PDB entry 5B5O | X-ray diffraction, 1.20 A resolution | chain A

Chain A:
Molecule: Collagenase 3
Source organism: Homo sapiens
Notes: EC 3.4.24.-; fragment: catalytic domain, residues 103-274
UniProt: P45452 (MMP13_HUMAN); residues 103-274 here = UniProt positions 103-274
Amino-acid sequence (172 residues; row label = number of the first residue in the row):
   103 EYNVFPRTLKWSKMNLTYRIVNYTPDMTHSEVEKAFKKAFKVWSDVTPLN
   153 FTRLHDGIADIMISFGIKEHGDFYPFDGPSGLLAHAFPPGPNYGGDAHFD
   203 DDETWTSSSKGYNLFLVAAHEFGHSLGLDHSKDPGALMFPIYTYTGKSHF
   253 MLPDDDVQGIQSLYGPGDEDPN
Unresolved in the structure: 103, 249-251, 274
Metal / ion sites: Na+: Asp-128, Asp-203, Glu-205; Ca2+ site 1: Asp-162, Asn-194, Gly-196, Asp-198; Zn2+ site 1: His-172, Asp-174, His-187, His-200; Ca2+ site 2: Asp-179, Gly-180, Ser-182, Leu-184, Asp-202, Glu-205; Zn2+ site 2: His-222, His-226, His-232 (together with N-phenyl-4-)
Small-molecule neighbours: N-phenyl-4- (WMM; N-phenyl-4-[(4H-1,2,4-triazol-3-ylsulfanyl)methyl]-1,3-thiazol-2-amine): Leu-185, Ala-186, His-187, Leu-218, Val-219, His-222, Glu-223, His-226, His-232, Ala-238, Leu-239, Phe-241, Pro-242, Ile-243, Tyr-244, Thr-245
Swiss-Prot annotation at these positions:
  - active site: Glu-223
  - binding site (Ca(2+)): Asp-128, Asp-162, Asp-179, Gly-180, Ser-182, Leu-184, Asn-194, Gly-196, Asp-198, Asp-202, Asp-203, Glu-205
  - binding site (Zn(2+)): His-172, Asp-174, His-187, His-200, His-222, His-226, His-232, Met-240
  - glycosylation (N-linked (GlcNAc...) asparagine): Asn-117, Asn-152
  - natural variant: Trp-207 (W207G: In MDST), His-232 (H232N: In MANDP1)
  - mutagenesis: Glu-223 (E223A: Abolishes enzyme activity)

Overview:
Bound to chain A: N-phenyl-4-. Asp-128, Asp-203 and Glu-205 form the Na+ site. Asp-162, Asn-194, Gly-196 and
Asp-198 form the Ca2+ site 1. Curated annotation (UniProt) lists active-site residue Glu-223, 12 Ca2+-binding
residues, 8 Zn2+-binding residues and one mutagenesis site.
Chain A is Collagenase 3 (Homo sapiens); the structure, Crystal structure of the catalytic domain of MMP-13
complexed with N-phenyl-4-((4H-1,2,4-triazol-3-ylsulfanyl)methyl)-1,3-thiazol-2-amine, was determined by X-ray
diffraction, deposited together with 5B5P.
